PDB entry 4D7S | X-ray diffraction, 2.55 A resolution | chain A

Chain A:
Name: Sthk_cnbd_cgmp
Organism: Spirochaeta thermophila dsm 6192
Notes: fragment: cyclic nucleotide binding domain, residues 226-423
Reference sequence: E0RR11 (E0RR11_SPITD); numbering as in UniProt (aligned over 226-423)
Amino-acid sequence (198 residues; row label = number of the first residue in the row):
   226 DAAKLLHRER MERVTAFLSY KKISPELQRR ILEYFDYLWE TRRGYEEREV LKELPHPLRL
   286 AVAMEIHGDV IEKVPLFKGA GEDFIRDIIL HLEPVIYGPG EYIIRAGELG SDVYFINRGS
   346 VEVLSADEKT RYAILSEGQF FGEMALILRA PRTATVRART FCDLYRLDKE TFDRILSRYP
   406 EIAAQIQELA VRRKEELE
Unresolved in the structure: 423
Small-molecule neighbours: cyclic guanosine monophosphate (PCG): Ile-329, Val-348, Tyr-357, Ala-358, Leu-360, Phe-365, Phe-366, Gly-367, Glu-368, Met-369, Ala-370, Pro-376, Arg-377, Thr-378, Ala-379, Val-381, Arg-418, Glu-421, Leu-422
What the authors report for this chain:
  - specificity-determining residues: Leu-422

Overview:
Chain A binds cyclic guanosine monophosphate. The paper reports the specificity determinant Leu-422.
Chain A is Sthk_cnbd_cgmp (Spirochaeta thermophila dsm 6192); the structure, Structure of the SthK
Carboxy-Terminal Region in complex with cGMP, was determined by X-ray diffraction, deposited together with
4D7T.
